7NKH - chains E and G of the 7 polymer chains in the assembly; structure by electron microscopy, 2.78 A resolution.

== Chain E ==
Name: ATP synthase subunit beta
From: Mycolicibacterium smegmatis MC2 155
Notes: EC 7.1.2.2
UniProt: A0R200 (ATPB_MYCS2); numbering as in UniProt (aligned over 1-475)
Sequence (475 residues; each row starts with the number of its first residue):
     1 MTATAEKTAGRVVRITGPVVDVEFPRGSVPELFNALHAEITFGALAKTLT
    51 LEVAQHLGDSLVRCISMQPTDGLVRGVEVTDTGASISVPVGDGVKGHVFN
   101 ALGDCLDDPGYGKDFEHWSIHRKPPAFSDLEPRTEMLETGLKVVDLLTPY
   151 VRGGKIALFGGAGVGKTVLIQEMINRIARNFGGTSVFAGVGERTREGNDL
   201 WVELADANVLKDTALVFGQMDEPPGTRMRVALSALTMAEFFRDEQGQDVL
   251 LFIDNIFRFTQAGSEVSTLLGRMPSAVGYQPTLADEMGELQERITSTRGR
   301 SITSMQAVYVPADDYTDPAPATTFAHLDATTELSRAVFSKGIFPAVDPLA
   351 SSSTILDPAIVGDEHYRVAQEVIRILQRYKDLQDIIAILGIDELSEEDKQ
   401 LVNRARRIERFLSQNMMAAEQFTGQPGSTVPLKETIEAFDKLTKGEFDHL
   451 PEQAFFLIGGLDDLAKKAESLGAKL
Disordered / not traced: 1-7, 472-475
Residues lining bound ligands: ADP (adenosine-5'-diphosphate): Ala162, Gly163, Val164, Gly165, Lys166, Thr167, Val168, Glu203, Phe338, Phe343, Met416, Ala419, Phe422, Thr423

== Chain G ==
Name: ATP synthase gamma chain
From: Mycolicibacterium smegmatis MC2 155
UniProt: A0R201 (ATPG_MYCS2); residues 1-307 here = UniProt positions 1-307
Sequence (307 residues; each row starts with the number of its first residue):
     1 MAATLRELRGRIRSAGSIKKITKAQELIATSRIAKAQARVEAARPYAAEI
    51 TNMLTELAGASALDHPLLVERKQPKRAGVLVVSSDRGLCGAYNANVLRRA
   101 EELFSLLRDEGKDPVLYVVGRKALGYFSFRQRTVVESWTGFSERPTYENA
   151 REIADTLVNAFMAGADDEGDDAGADGILGVDELHIVFTEFRSMLSQTAVA
   201 RRAAPMEVEYVGEVETGPRTLYSFEPDPETLFDALLPRYIATRVYAALLE
   251 AAASESASRRRAMKSATDNADDLIKALTLAANRERQAQITQEISEIVGGA
   301 NALAGSK
Disordered / not traced: 1-2, 36-85, 95-257, 305-307

== How chain E and chain G interact ==
Contacting residue pairs (23; chain E residue first):
  Met273(E) - Val297(G)  hydrophobic
  Pro274(E) - Ile293(G)  hydrophobic
  Pro274(E) - Val297(G)
  Ala276(E) - Thr290(G)
  Val277(E) - Gln286(G)
  Val277(E) - Ile289(G)
  Val277(E) - Thr290(G)  hydrogen bond (backbone-side chain)
  Gly278(E) - Ile293(G)
  Ala312(E) - Arg285(G)
  Asp314(E) - Asn282(G)
  Asp314(E) - Arg285(G)  salt bridge
  Asp314(E) - Gln286(G)  hydrogen bond
  Thr316(E) - Gln286(G)  hydrogen bond
  Asp317(E) - Arg285(G)  salt bridge
  Asp317(E) - Gln286(G)
  Asp384(E) - Lys23(G)
  Asp384(E) - Leu27(G)
  Ile385(E) - Leu27(G)  hydrophobic
  Leu389(E) - Leu27(G)
  Leu389(E) - Thr30(G)
  Leu389(E) - Ser31(G)
  Glu393(E) - Thr30(G)
  Glu393(E) - Ala34(G)
Interface residues without a listed pair, chain E (15 interface residues in all): Pro318, Ile388
Interface residues without a listed pair, chain G (13 interface residues in all): Asn301

== Summary ==
Chain E and chain G form an interface of 15 and 13 residues respectively; the contacts include 3 hydrogen
bonds and 2 salt bridges. Polar contacts include Asp314(E)-Arg285(G), Asp317(E)-Arg285(G) and
Val277(E)-Thr290(G). Bound to chain E: ADP.
Here chain E is ATP synthase subunit beta and chain G is ATP synthase gamma chain, both from Mycolicibacterium
smegmatis MC2 155. Entry 7NKH (Mycobacterium smegmatis ATP synthase F1 state 2) was determined by electron
microscopy together with 7NJK, 7NJL, 7NJM, 7NJN, 7NJO, 7NJP and 20 further entries from the same study.
